Entry 6CF5 (X-ray diffraction, 2.04 A resolution); this record covers chains B and C of the 6 polymer chains in the assembly.

[Chain B]
Name: Hemagglutinin
Organism: Influenza A virus (A/Viet Nam/1203/2004(H5N1))
UniProt: Q6DQ18 (HEMA_I02A6); residues 1-174 here correspond to UniProt positions 339-512 (UniProt number = residue number + 338)
Amino-acid sequence (177 residues; row label = number of the first residue in the row):
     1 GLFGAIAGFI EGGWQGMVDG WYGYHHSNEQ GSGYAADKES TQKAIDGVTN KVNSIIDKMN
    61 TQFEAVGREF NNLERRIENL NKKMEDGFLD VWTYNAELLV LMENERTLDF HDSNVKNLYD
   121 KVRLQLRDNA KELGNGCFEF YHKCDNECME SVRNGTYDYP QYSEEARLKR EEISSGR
Not modelled in the structure: 177
Differences from the reference sequence: expression tag (175-177)
Cystine bridges: Cys144-Cys148
UniProt features mapped onto this chain:
  - glycosylation: Asn154 (N-linked (GlcNAc...) asparagine)

[Chain C]
Name: Hemagglutinin
Organism: Influenza A virus (A/Viet Nam/1203/2004(H5N1))
UniProt: Q5EP31 (Q5EP31_9INFA); the construct lacks a stretch of the UniProt sequence, so the offset changes along the chain: 11-55 = UniProt 17-61; 56-83 = UniProt 63-90; 84-96 = UniProt 92-104; 97-125 = UniProt 106-134; 3 more segments
Amino-acid sequence (334 residues; row label = number of the first residue in the row; a row labelled like 125A-125B holds insertion residues (125A, then the next letters in order)):
     7 ADPGDQICIG YHANNSTEQV DTIMEKNVTV THAQDILEKK HNGKLCDLD
   55A G
    56 VKPLILRDCS VAGWLLGNPM CDEFINVP
   83A E
    84 WSYIVEKANP VND
   96A L
    97 CYPGDFNDYE ELKHLLSRIN HFEKIQIIP
125A-125B KS
   126 SWSSHEAS
  133A L
   134 GVSSACPYQG KSSFFRNVVW LIKKNSTYPT IKRSYNNTNQ EDLLVLWGIH HPNDAAEQTK
   194 LYQNPTTYIS VGTSTLNQRL VPRIATRSKV NGQSGRMEFF WTILKPNDAI NFESNGNFIA
   254 PEYAYKI
  260A V
   261 KKGDSTIMKS ELEYGNCNTK CQTPMGAINS SMPFHNIHPL TIGECPKYVK SNRLVLATGL
   321 RNSPQRERRR KKR
Not modelled in the structure: 7-8, 325-333
Differences from the reference sequence: expression tag (7-10)
Cystine bridges: Cys52-Cys277, Cys64-Cys76, Cys97-Cys139, Cys281-Cys305
Covalently attached groups: N-acetylglucosamine (NAG) linked to Asn33, Asn169, Asn289
Residues lining bound ligands: N-cyclohexyltaurine (NHE; 2-[N-cyclohexylamino]ethane sulfonic acid): Leu133A, Gly134, Val135, Ser136, Ser137, Ser145, Trp153, Ile155, Leu194, Gln226

[Chain B / chain C interface]
Contacting residue pairs - 10 pairs, chain B then chain C:
  Leu73(B) - Asp104(C)
  Leu73(B) - Glu107(C)
  Glu74(B) - Glu107(C)
  Arg75(B) - Glu107(C)  hydrogen bond (backbone-side chain)
  Arg75(B) - His110(C)
  Arg76(B) - Glu106(C)
  Arg76(B) - Glu107(C)  salt bridge
  Arg76(B) - His110(C)
  Asn79(B) - His110(C)
  Asn79(B) - Arg114(C)
Interface residues without a listed pair, chain B (6 interface residues in all): Asn72
Interface residues without a listed pair, chain C (6 interface residues in all): Trp234

[Overview]
The chain B/chain C interface involves 6 residues from each chain; the contacts include 1 hydrogen bond and 1
salt bridge. Polar pairs include Arg76(B)-Glu107(C) and Arg75(B)-Glu107(C). Bound to chain C:
N-cyclohexyltaurine. Covalently linked N-acetylglucosamine: at Asn33(C), Asn169(C) and Asn289(C).
Here chain B is Hemagglutinin and chain C is Hemagglutinin, both from Influenza A virus (A/Viet
Nam/1203/2004(H5N1)). Entry 6CF5 (Crystal structure of the A/Viet Nam/1203/2004(H5N1) influenza virus
hemagglutinin in complex with small molecule N-Cyclohexyltaurine) was determined by X-ray diffraction (same
publication as 6CEX).
